9CH7 - chains A and C of the 4 polymer chains in the assembly; structure by X-ray diffraction, 2.20 A resolution.

[Chain A (and C)]
Molecule: TP-methylase family protein
From: Shewanella oneidensis
Notes: chain C of this document is another copy of the same molecule, construct and numbering; everything in this record applies to it too
UniProt: Q8EGW3 (Q8EGW3_SHEON); residues 1-263 here = UniProt positions 1-263
Sequence (263 residues; row label = number of the first residue in the row):
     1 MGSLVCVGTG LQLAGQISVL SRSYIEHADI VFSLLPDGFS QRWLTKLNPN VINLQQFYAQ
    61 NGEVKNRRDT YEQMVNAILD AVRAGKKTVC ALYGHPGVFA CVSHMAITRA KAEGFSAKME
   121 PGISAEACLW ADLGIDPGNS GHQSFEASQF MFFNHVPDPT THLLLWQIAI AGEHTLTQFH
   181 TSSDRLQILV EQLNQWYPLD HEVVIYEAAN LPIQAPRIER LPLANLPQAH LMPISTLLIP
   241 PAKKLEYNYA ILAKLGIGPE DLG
Not modelled in the structure: 1, 175-181 (chain C: 1)

[Interface between chain A and chain C]
Pairs across the interface (132; chain A residue first):
  G15(A) - S18(C)
  G15(A) - V19(C)  hydrogen bond (backbone-backbone)
  G15(A) - L20(C)  hydrogen bond (backbone-backbone)
  Q16(A) - S18(C)
  Q16(A) - P121(C)
  I17(A) - S18(C)
  I17(A) - V19(C)  hydrogen bond (backbone-backbone)
  S18(A) - G15(C)
  S18(A) - I17(C)
  V19(A) - G15(C)  hydrogen bond (backbone-backbone)
  V19(A) - I17(C)  hydrogen bond (backbone-backbone)
  V19(A) - R22(C)
  L20(A) - G15(C)  hydrogen bond (backbone-backbone)
  R22(A) - V19(C)
  H95(A) - A127(C)  hydrogen bond (side chain-backbone)
  G97(A) - I135(C)
  G97(A) - D136(C)
  G97(A) - P137(C)
  V98(A) - D136(C)
  V98(A) - P137(C)  hydrophobic
  F99(A) - D136(C)  hydrogen bond (backbone-side chain)
  F99(A) - G138(C)
  F99(A) - N139(C)
  A100(A) - D136(C)  hydrogen bond (backbone-side chain)
  H104(A) - G134(C)
  H104(A) - I135(C)
  H104(A) - D136(C)
  M119(A) - A131(C)
  P121(A) - Q16(C)
  P121(A) - I123(C)
  P121(A) - A127(C)
  I123(A) - P121(C)
  E126(A) - E126(C)
  E126(A) - H142(C)  salt bridge
  A127(A) - H95(C)  hydrogen bond (backbone-side chain)
  A127(A) - P121(C)
  W130(A) - V98(C)
  W130(A) - H104(C)
  A131(A) - M119(C)
  A131(A) - P121(C)
  G134(A) - H104(C)
  I135(A) - G97(C)
  I135(A) - H104(C)  hydrogen bond (backbone-side chain)
  D136(A) - G97(C)
  D136(A) - V98(C)
  D136(A) - F99(C)  hydrogen bond (side chain-backbone)
  D136(A) - A100(C)  hydrogen bond (side chain-backbone)
  D136(A) - H104(C)
  P137(A) - G97(C)
  G138(A) - F99(C)
  G138(A) - Q149(C)
  N139(A) - Q149(C)  hydrogen bond (backbone-side chain)
  S140(A) - Q149(C)
  S140(A) - H155(C)
  G141(A) - S144(C)
  G141(A) - F145(C)
  G141(A) - Q149(C)
  H142(A) - H142(C)
  H142(A) - Q143(C)
  H142(A) - S144(C)  hydrogen bond (backbone-backbone)
  Q143(A) - H142(C)
  Q143(A) - Q143(C)
  S144(A) - G141(C)
  S144(A) - H142(C)  hydrogen bond (backbone-backbone)
  F145(A) - D158(C)
  F145(A) - T161(C)
  E146(A) - G138(C)
  Q149(A) - N139(C)
  F150(A) - N248(C)
  M151(A) - N248(C)
  M151(A) - I251(C)
  F152(A) - Y247(C)
  F152(A) - N248(C)  hydrogen bond (backbone-backbone)
  F152(A) - L252(C)
  F152(A) - L255(C)  hydrophobic
  F152(A) - I257(C)  hydrophobic
  F152(A) - L262(C)  hydrophobic
  F153(A) - L245(C)  hydrophobic
  F153(A) - E246(C)
  F153(A) - Y247(C)  hydrophobic
  F153(A) - N248(C)  hydrogen bond (backbone-side chain)
  F153(A) - L262(C)  hydrophobic
  N154(A) - E246(C)  hydrogen bond (backbone-backbone)
  N154(A) - N248(C)
  H155(A) - D158(C)  salt bridge
  H155(A) - T160(C)  hydrogen bond
  H155(A) - T161(C)
  H155(A) - L245(C)
  D158(A) - F145(C)
  D158(A) - H155(C)  salt bridge
  D158(A) - V156(C)  hydrogen bond (side chain-backbone)
  T160(A) - H155(C)  hydrogen bond
  T161(A) - F145(C)
  G172(A) - L255(C)
  H174(A) - I257(C)
  H174(A) - G263(C)
  R185(A) - L255(C)
  I188(A) - K254(C)
  I188(A) - L255(C)  hydrophobic
  E191(A) - K254(C)  salt bridge
  Q192(A) - N248(C)
  Q192(A) - I251(C)
  L245(A) - Q149(C)
  L245(A) - F153(C)  hydrophobic
  L245(A) - H155(C)
  E246(A) - F153(C)
  E246(A) - N154(C)  hydrogen bond (backbone-backbone)
  Y247(A) - F152(C)
  Y247(A) - F153(C)  hydrophobic
  Y247(A) - N154(C)  hydrogen bond (backbone-side chain)
  N248(A) - M151(C)  hydrogen bond (side chain-backbone)
  N248(A) - F152(C)  hydrogen bond (backbone-backbone)
  N248(A) - F153(C)
  N248(A) - N154(C)
  N248(A) - Q192(C)
  I251(A) - M151(C)
  I251(A) - I188(C)  hydrophobic
  L252(A) - F152(C)  hydrophobic
  K254(A) - I188(C)
  K254(A) - E191(C)  salt bridge
  L255(A) - F152(C)  hydrophobic
  L255(A) - R185(C)
  L255(A) - I188(C)  hydrophobic
  I257(A) - H174(C)
  D261(A) - H174(C)
  L262(A) - F152(C)  hydrophobic
  L262(A) - H174(C)
  G263(A) - N66(C)  hydrogen bond (backbone-side chain)
  G263(A) - R68(C)  hydrogen bond (backbone-side chain)
  G263(A) - H174(C)  hydrogen bond (backbone-backbone)
  G263(A) - T175(C)
  G263(A) - L176(C)
Other interface residues (no listed pair), chain A (65 interface residues in all): A14, G122, C128, V156
Other interface residues (no listed pair), chain C (69 interface residues in all): A14, C101, E120, G122, C128, W130, E146, G172, D261

[In short]
65 residues of chain A face 69 of chain C across their interface; the contacts include 29 hydrogen bonds and 5
salt bridges. Polar contacts include E126(A)-H142(C), H155(A)-D158(C) and E191(A)-K254(C).
Both chains are TP-methylase family protein (Shewanella oneidensis). Entry 9CH7 (Structure of the
alpha-N-methyltransferase (SonM) and RiPP precursor (SonA-Y62A) heteromeric complex (bound to SAH - structure
...) was determined by X-ray diffraction (same publication as 9CGW, 9CH0, 9CH1, 9CH2, 9CH3, 9CH5, 9CHI and
9CHK).
